Entry 7VTA (X-ray diffraction, 2.40 A resolution); this record covers chain A.

Chain A:
Molecule: TvTS cyclase domain
From: Talaromyces verruculosus
Sequence (328 residues; numbered 1 to 328; the number before each row is that of its first residue):
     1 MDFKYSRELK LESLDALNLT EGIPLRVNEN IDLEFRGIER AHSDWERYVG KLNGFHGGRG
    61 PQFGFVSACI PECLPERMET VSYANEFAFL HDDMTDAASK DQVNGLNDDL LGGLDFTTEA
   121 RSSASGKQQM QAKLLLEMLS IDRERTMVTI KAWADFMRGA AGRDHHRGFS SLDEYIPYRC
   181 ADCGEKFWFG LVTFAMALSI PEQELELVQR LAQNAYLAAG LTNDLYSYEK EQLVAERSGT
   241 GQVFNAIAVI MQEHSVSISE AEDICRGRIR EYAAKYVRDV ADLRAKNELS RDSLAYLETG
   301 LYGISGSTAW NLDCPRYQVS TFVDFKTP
Disordered / not traced: 1, 94-123, 157-182, 235-242, 323-328
What the authors report for this chain:
  - mutagenesis - F65A, F65L, F89A, F89L, G184F, F187A, F187L, W188A, W188L, A212M, Y216W, A219L, G220L, S307F, W310A: decreased catalytic activity
  - mutagenesis - G303S, S307N: unchanged catalytic activity
  - mutagenesis - G300M: abolished catalytic activity

Overview:
From the paper: F65A, F65L and F89A, among others, reduce catalytic activity; G300M abolishes catalytic
activity; 18 substitutions were tested in all.
Chain A is TvTS cyclase domain (Talaromyces verruculosus); the structure, Talaromyces verruculosus
talaropentaene synthase apo, was determined by X-ray diffraction (same publication as 7WIJ and 7VTB).
